4Y06 - chain A; structure by X-ray diffraction, 2.18 A resolution.

[Chain A]
Protein: Dipeptidyl aminopeptidase BII
Source organism: Pseudoxanthomonas mexicana
UniProtKB: V5YM14 (V5YM14_9GAMM); numbering as in UniProt (aligned over 1-722)
Amino-acid sequence (722 residues; row label = number of the first residue in the row):
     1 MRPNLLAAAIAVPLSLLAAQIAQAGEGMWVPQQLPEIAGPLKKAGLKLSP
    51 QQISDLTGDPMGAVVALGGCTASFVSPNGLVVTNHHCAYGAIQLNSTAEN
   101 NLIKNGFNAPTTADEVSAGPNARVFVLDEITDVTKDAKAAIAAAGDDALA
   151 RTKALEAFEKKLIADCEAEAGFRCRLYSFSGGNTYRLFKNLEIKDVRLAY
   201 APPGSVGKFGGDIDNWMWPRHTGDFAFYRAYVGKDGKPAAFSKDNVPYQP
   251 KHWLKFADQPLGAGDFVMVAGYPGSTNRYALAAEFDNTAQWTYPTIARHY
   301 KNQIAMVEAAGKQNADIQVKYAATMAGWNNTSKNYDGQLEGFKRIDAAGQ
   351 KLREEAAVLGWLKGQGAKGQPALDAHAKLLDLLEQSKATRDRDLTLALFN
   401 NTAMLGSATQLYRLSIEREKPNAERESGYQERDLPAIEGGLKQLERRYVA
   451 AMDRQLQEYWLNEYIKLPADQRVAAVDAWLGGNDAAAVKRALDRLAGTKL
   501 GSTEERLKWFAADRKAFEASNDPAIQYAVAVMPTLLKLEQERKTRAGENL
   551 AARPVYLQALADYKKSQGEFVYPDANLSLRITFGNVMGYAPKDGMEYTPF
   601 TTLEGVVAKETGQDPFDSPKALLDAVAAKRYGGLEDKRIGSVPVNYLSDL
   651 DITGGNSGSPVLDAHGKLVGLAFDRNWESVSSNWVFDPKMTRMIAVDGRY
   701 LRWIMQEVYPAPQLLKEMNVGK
Unresolved in the structure: 1-24, 722
Sequence notes: engineered mutation Arg675 (Gly in V5YM14)
Curated features (UniProtKB/Swiss-Prot):
  - active site (Charge relay system): His86, Asp224, Ser657
  - binding site (substrate): Asn215, Trp216, Asn330, Gly655 to Ser657, Phe673, Asp674
  - mutagenesis: His86 (H86A: Loss of enzymatic activity. Loss of enzymatic activity; when associated with A-224 and A-657), Asp195 (D195A: Decreased enzymatic activity to 23 percent relative to wild-type), Asp214 (D214A: Decreased enzymatic activity to 1.5 percent relative to wild-type; D214N: Decreased enzymatic activity to 3.0 percent relative to wild-type), Asn215 (N215A: Loss of enzymatic activity), Trp216 (W216A: Loss of enzymatic activity), Asp224 (D224A: Decreased enzymatic activity to 0.026 percent relative to wild-type. Loss of enzymatic activity; when associated with A-86 and A-657 ...), Asn330 (N330A: Loss of enzymatic activity), Asp522 (D522A: Decreased enzymatic activity to 32 percent relative to wild-type; D522N: Decreased enzymatic activity to 16 percent relative to wild-type), Asp574 (D574A: Decreased enzymatic activity to 83 percent relative to wild-type; D574N: Decreased enzymatic activity to 21 percent relative to wild-type), Ser657 (S657A: Loss of enzymatic activity. Loss of enzymatic activity; when associated with A-86 and A-224), Asp674 (D674A: Loss of enzymatic activity)
Disulfides: Cys70-Cys87, Cys166-Cys174
Ion coordination: Zn2+ site 1 near Asp59 (its only coordinating residue here); Zn2+ site 2: Glu438 (shared with 2 residues of chain B); Zn2+ site 3: Glu505, Lys508 (shared with 1 residue of chain B); Zn2+ site 4: Glu635, His665
Small-molecule neighbours: glutamic acid / leucine: His86, Lys208, Asn215, Trp216, Arg220, Asp224, Asn330, Ile652, Thr653, Gly654, Gly655, Asn656, Ser657, Phe673, Asp674, Arg675
From the paper describing this entry:
  - mutagenesis - G675R: increased catalytic activity on Gly-Glu-pNA
  - mutagenesis - G675R: increased catalytic activity on Gly-Asp-pNA
  - mutagenesis - G675R: decreased catalytic activity on Gly-Phe-pNA
  - mutagenesis - G675R: decreased catalytic activity on Ala-Ala-pNA
  - binding site for glutamic acid: Arg675
  - specificity-determining residues: Arg675

[In short]
Bound to chain A: glutamic acid / leucine. Glu505 and Lys508 coordinate Zn2+ site 3. Glu635 and His665 form
the Zn2+ site 4. From UniProt: 3 active-site residues, 8 substrate-binding residues and 11 mutagenesis sites.
The paper reports a binding site for glutamic acid at Arg675; G675R increases catalytic activity on
Gly-Glu-pNA.
Chain A is Dipeptidyl aminopeptidase BII (Pseudoxanthomonas mexicana); the structure, Crystal structure of the
DAP BII (G675R) dipeptide complex, was determined by X-ray diffraction (same publication as 4XZY, 4Y01, 4Y02
and 4Y04).
